1H0M - chains A and B of the 4 polymer chains in the assembly; structure by X-ray diffraction, 3.00 A resolution.

# Chain A (and B)
Molecule: Transcriptional activator protein TraR
From: Rhizobium radiobacter
Notes: chain B of this document is another copy of the same molecule, construct and numbering; everything in this record applies to it too
UniProtKB: P33905 (TRAR_RHIRD); residue numbers follow UniProt; this construct covers 1-234
Amino-acid sequence (234 residues; row label = number of the first residue in the row):
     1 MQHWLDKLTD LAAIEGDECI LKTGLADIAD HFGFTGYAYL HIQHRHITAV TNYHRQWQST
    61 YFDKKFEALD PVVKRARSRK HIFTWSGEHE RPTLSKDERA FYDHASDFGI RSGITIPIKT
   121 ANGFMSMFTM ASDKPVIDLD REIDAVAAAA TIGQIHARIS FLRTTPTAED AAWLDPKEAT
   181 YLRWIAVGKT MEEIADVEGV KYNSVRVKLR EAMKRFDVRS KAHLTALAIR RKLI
Unresolved in the structure: 166-169 (chain B: 139-142)
Modified / non-standard residues: Mse1, Mse125, Mse127, Mse130, Mse191, Mse213 (selenomethionine; parent Met)
UniProt features mapped onto this chain:
  - DNA-binding region: Mse191 to Arg210 (H-T-H motif)
Ligand contacts: autoinducer (LAE; 3-oxo-octanoic acid (2-oxo-tetrahydro-furan-3-yl)-amide): Ala38, Leu40, Thr51, Tyr53, Trp57, Gln58, Tyr61, Phe62, Asp70, Val72, Val73, Trp85, Phe101, Tyr102, Ala105, Ile110, Thr115, Mse127, Thr129
What the authors report for this chain:
  - binding site for autoinducer: Leu40, Tyr53, Trp57, Tyr61, Phe62, Asp70, Val72, Val73, Trp85, Phe101, Tyr102, Ala105, Ile110, Thr129
  - contacts within the chain: Glu178-Arg215 (salt bridge)
  - self-association interface (contacts with another copy of this molecule): Ala145 to Leu162, Ala222, Thr225, Ala226, Ile229
  - conformationally variable residues (loop rearrangement, order/disorder transition): Arg163 to Asp175
  - binding site for the 18-nt DNA strand: Asn203, Arg206, Val207, Arg210
  - specificity-determining residues: Arg206, Arg210
  - binding site for the 18-nt DNA strand: Thr190, Mse191, Mse213, Lys221

# Interface between chain A and chain B
Contacting residue pairs - 71 pairs, chain A then chain B:
  Thr9(A) with Thr120(B); Ala121(B)
  Asp10(A) with Ala121(B); Asn122(B), hydrogen bond (side chain-backbone)
  Ile14(A) with Phe161(B)
  Glu15(A) with Phe161(B); Arg163(B), salt bridge
  Lys80(A) with Val146(B)
  Ile118(A) with Ala150(B), hydrophobic; Gln154(B)
  Lys119(A) with Thr9(B); Gln154(B), hydrogen bond (backbone-side chain)
  Thr120(A) with Thr9(B); Gln154(B)
  Ala121(A) with Thr9(B); Asp10(B)
  Asn122(A) with Asp10(B), hydrogen bond (backbone-side chain)
  Ala145(A) with Val146(B), hydrophobic
  Val146(A) with Lys80(B); Ala145(B), hydrophobic; Val146(B), hydrophobic; Ala149(B)
  Ala149(A) with Val146(B); Ala150(B)
  Ala150(A) with Ile118(B), hydrophobic; Ala149(B); Gly153(B)
  Gly153(A) with Ala150(B); Gln154(B)
  Gln154(A) with Ile118(B); Lys119(B), hydrogen bond (side chain-backbone); Gly153(B); His156(B)
  His156(A) with Gln154(B)
  Ala157(A) with Ala157(B), hydrophobic
  Arg158(A) with Phe161(B)
  Phe161(A) with Ala157(B); Arg158(B); Phe161(B), hydrophobic
  Thr165(A) with Leu162(B)
  Arg183(A) with Ala121(B); Asn122(B), hydrogen bond
  Trp184(A) with Asn122(B)
  Ala186(A) with His223(B), hydrogen bond (backbone-side chain); Ala226(B); Arg230(B)
  Val187(A) with Phe124(B), hydrophobic; His223(B), hydrogen bond (backbone-side chain)
  Gly188(A) with Ser220(B); His223(B)
  Glu193(A) with Arg219(B), salt bridge
  Ser220(A) with Gly188(B); Lys221(B)
  Lys221(A) with Lys221(B)
  Ala222(A) with Ile185(B), hydrophobic; Lys221(B); Thr225(B)
  His223(A) with Ala186(B); Val187(B); Gly188(B)
  Thr225(A) with Ala222(B); Ala226(B)
  Ala226(A) with Ala186(B); Ile229(B), hydrophobic
  Ile229(A) with Ala226(B), hydrophobic; Ile229(B), hydrophobic; Arg230(B)
  Arg230(A) with Ile229(B)
  Lys232(A) with Arg163(B)
  Ile234(A) with Arg163(B); Arg230(B)
Also at the interface, not in a pair above, chain A (43 interface residues in all): Ala12, Ala13, His81, Gly123, Ile185, Arg219
Also at the interface, not in a pair above, chain B (38 interface residues in all): Ala12, Ala13, His81, Ile234

# Summary
The interface between chain A and chain B involves 43 residues on one side and 38 on the other; the contacts
include 7 hydrogen bonds and 2 salt bridges. Among the polar pairs are Glu15(A)-Arg163(B), Glu193(A)-Arg219(B)
and Asp10(A)-Asn122(B). The paper reports a binding site for autoinducer at Leu40(A), Tyr53(A) and Trp57(A)
among others; a binding site for the 18-nt DNA strand at Asn203(A), Arg206(A) and Val207(A) among others.
Both chains are Transcriptional activator protein TraR (Rhizobium radiobacter). Entry 1H0M (Three-dimensional
structure of the quorum sensing protein TraR bound to its autoinducer and to its target ...) was determined by
X-ray diffraction.
